1SA3 - chains C and A of the 3 polymer chains in the assembly; structure by X-ray diffraction, 1.95 A resolution.

== Chain C ==
Molecule: 10-nt DNA strand
Sequence (10 nucleotides; numbered 1 to 10; the number before each row is that of its first residue):
     1 CCCCCGGGGG
Unresolved in the structure: 10

== Chain A ==
Protein: Type II restriction enzyme MspI
Organism: Moraxella sp
Notes: EC 3.1.21.4
UniProtKB: P11405 (T2M1_MORSP); residue numbers follow UniProt; this construct covers 1-262
Chain sequence (262 residues; each row starts with the number of its first residue):
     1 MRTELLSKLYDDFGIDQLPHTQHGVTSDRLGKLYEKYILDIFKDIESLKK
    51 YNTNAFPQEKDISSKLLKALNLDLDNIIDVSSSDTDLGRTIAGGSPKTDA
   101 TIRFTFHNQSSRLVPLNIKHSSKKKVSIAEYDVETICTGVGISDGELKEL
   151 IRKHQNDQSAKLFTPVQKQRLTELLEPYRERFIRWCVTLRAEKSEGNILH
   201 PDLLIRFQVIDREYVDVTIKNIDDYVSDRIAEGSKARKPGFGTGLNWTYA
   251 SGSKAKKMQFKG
Metal / ion sites: Na+: Glu-35, Asp-84, Asp-99
What the authors report for this chain:
  - binding site for the 10-nt DNA strand (chain C): Ser-27, Ser-127, Glu-130, Gly-252, Lys-261
  - binding site for the 10-nt DNA strand: Asp-28, Thr-248, Tyr-249, Ser-251
  - catalytic residues: Asp-99, Asn-117 (proposed by the authors, not directly observed)
  - catalytic residues: Lys-119

== Interface between chain C and chain A ==
Contacting residue pairs (24; chain C residue first):
  DC1(C) / Lys-254(A)  sugar contact
  DC2(C) / Gly-252(A)  base contact
  DC2(C) / Ser-253(A)  sugar contact
  DC2(C) / Lys-254(A)  hydrogen bond to the phosphate
  DC3(C) / Glu-130(A)  sugar contact
  DC3(C) / Gly-252(A)  hydrogen bond to the base
  DC3(C) / Ser-253(A)  phosphate contact
  DC3(C) / Lys-257(A)  salt bridge to the phosphate
  DC4(C) / Glu-130(A)  base contact
  DC5(C) / Asp-99(A)  phosphate contact
  DC5(C) / Lys-119(A)  salt bridge to the phosphate
  DC5(C) / Gln-259(A)  base contact
  DG6(C) / Ser-27(A)  sugar contact
  DG6(C) / Lys-119(A)  phosphate contact
  DG6(C) / His-120(A)  salt bridge to the phosphate
  DG6(C) / Val-126(A)  sugar contact
  DG6(C) / Ser-127(A)  hydrogen bond to the base
  DG6(C) / Gln-259(A)  hydrogen bond to the base
  DG6(C) / Lys-261(A)  hydrogen bond to the base
  DG7(C) / Ser-121(A)  hydrogen bond to the phosphate
  DG7(C) / Ser-122(A)  hydrogen bond to the phosphate
  DG7(C) / Val-126(A)  phosphate contact
  DG7(C) / Lys-261(A)  hydrogen bond to the base
  DG8(C) / Lys-123(A)  salt bridge to the phosphate
Interface residues without a listed pair, chain A (18 interface residues in all): Ser-95, Lys-97

== Summary ==
8 residues of chain C face 18 of chain A across their interface, with 8 hydrogen bonds and 4 salt bridges.
Polar pairs include DC3(C)/Gly-252(A), DG6(C)/Ser-127(A) and DG6(C)/Gln-259(A). From the paper: catalytic
residues Asp-99(A), Asn-117(A) and Lys-119(A); a binding site for the 10-nt DNA strand (chain C) at Ser-27(A),
Ser-127(A) and Glu-130(A) among others.
Chain C is a 10-nt DNA strand and chain A is Type II restriction enzyme MspI (Moraxella sp); the structure, An
asymmetric complex of restriction endonuclease MspI on its palindromic DNA recognition site, was determined by
X-ray diffraction.
